Entry 8UA1 (electron microscopy, 3.40 A resolution); this record covers chains B and G of the 7 polymer chains in the assembly.

[Chain B]
Molecule: Cell division control protein 48
Organism: Saccharomyces cerevisiae
Notes: EC 3.6.4.6
UniProt: P25694 (CDC48_YEAST); residues 1-835 here = UniProt positions 1-835
Sequence (835 residues; each row starts with the number of its first residue):
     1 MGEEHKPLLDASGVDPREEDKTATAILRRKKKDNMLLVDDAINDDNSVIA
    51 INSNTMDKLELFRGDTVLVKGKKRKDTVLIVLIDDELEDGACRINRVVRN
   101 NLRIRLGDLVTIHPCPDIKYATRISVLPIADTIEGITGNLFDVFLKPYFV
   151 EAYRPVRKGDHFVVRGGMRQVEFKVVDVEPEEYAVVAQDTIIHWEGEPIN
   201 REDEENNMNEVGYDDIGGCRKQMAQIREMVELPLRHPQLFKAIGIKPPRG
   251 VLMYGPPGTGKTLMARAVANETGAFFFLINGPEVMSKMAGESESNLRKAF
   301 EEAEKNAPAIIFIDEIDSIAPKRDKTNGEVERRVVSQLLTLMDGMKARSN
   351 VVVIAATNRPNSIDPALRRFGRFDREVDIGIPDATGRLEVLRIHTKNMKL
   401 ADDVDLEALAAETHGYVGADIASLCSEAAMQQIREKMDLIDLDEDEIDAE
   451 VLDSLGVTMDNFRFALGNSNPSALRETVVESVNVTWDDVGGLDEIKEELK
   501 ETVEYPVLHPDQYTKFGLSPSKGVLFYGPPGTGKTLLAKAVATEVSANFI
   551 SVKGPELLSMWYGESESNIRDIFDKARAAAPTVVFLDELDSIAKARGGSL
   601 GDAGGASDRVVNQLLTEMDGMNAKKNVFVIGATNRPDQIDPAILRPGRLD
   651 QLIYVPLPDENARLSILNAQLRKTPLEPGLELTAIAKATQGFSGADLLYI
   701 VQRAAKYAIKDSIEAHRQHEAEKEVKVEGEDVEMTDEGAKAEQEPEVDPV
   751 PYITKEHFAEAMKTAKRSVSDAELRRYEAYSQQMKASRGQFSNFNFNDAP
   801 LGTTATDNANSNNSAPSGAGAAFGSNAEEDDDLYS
Not modelled in the structure: 1-199, 722-747, 788-835
Swiss-Prot annotation at these positions:
  - binding site (ATP): P257 to L263, N358, H394, G531 to L536
  - modified residue: S472 (Phosphoserine), S519 (Phosphoserine), T735 (Phosphothreonine), S770 (Phosphoserine)
  - cross-link (Glycyl lysine isopeptide (Lys-Gly)): K305 (interchain with G-Cter in ubiquitin), K322 (interchain with G-Cter in ubiquitin), K346 (interchain with G-Cter in ubiquitin), K522 (interchain with G-Cter in ubiquitin), K539 (interchain with G-Cter in ubiquitin), K594 (interchain with G-Cter in ubiquitin), K673 (interchain with G-Cter in ubiquitin)
Ion coordination: Mg2+ site 1: T262 (together with 08T); Mg2+ site 2: T535 (together with 08T)
Residues lining bound ligands:
  - 08T ([[[(2R,3S,4R,5R)-5-(6-aminopurin-9-yl)-3,4-bis(oxidanyl)oxolan-2-yl]methoxy-oxidanyl-phosphoryl]oxy-oxidanyl-phosphoryl]oxy-tris(fluoranyl)beryllium), molecule 1: D343, R369, F370, R372
  - 08T, molecule 2: D488, V489, G490, P530, G531, T532, G533, K534, T535, L536, E588, N634, I666, Q670, G694, A695, L698
  - 08T, molecule 1: D215, I216, G217, P256, P257, G258, T259, G260, K261, T262, L263, R266, E315, N358, V390, H394, G418, A419, A422
  - 08T, molecule 2: D619, R645, R648
From the paper describing this entry:
  - catalytic residues: E315, R369, R372, E588, R645, R648 (citing earlier work)

[Chain G]
Molecule: Substrate
Organism: Saccharomyces cerevisiae
Sequence (23 residues; numbered 0 to 22; the number before each row is that of its first residue; numbering starts at 0):
     0 AAAAAAAAAAAAAVAVAVAVAAA

[How chain B and chain G interact]
Pairs across the interface (7; chain B residue first):
  K287(B) with A3(G); A4(G), hydrogen bond (backbone-backbone)
  M560(B) with A16(G)
  W561(B) with A14(G); V15(G), hydrophobic
  A603(B) with V17(G); A18(G)
Other interface residues (no listed pair), chain B (8 interface residues in all): M288, A289, Y562, G601
Other interface residues (no listed pair), chain G (9 interface residues in all): A2, V19

[Summary]
8 residues of chain B face 9 of chain G across their interface, with 1 hydrogen bond. The hydrogen-bonded pair
K287(B)-A4(G) is a backbone contact. Bound to chain B: compound 08T and 08T. UniProt lists 15 ATP-binding
residues on chain B. The paper reports catalytic residues E315(B), R369(B) and R372(B) among others.
Here chain B is Cell division control protein 48 and chain G is Substrate, both from Saccharomyces cerevisiae.
Entry 8UA1 (Cdc48-Shp1 unfolding native substrate, Class 9) was determined by electron microscopy (same
publication as 8U7T, 8U8I, 8U9C, 8U9P, 8U9Q, 8U9Z and 3 further entries).
